Entry 4P2R (X-ray diffraction, 3.29 A resolution); this record covers chains B and D of the 5 polymer chains in the assembly.

Chain B:
Name: MHC class II E-beta-k
Organism: Mus musculus
UniProt: Q31163 (Q31163_MOUSE); residues 3-198 here correspond to UniProt positions 29-224 (UniProt number = residue number + 26)
Amino-acid sequence (212 residues; row label = number of the first residue in the row; numbers below 1 keep their minus sign (Gly-3 is residue -3)):
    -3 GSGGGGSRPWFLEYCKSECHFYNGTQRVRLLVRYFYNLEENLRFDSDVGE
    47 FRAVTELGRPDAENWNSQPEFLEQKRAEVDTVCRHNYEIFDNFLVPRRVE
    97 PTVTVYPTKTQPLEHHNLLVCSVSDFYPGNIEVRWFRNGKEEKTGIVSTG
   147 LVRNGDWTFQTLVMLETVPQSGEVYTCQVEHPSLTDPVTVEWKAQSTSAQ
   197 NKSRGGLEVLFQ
Not modelled in the structure: -3 to 2, 104-113, 165-170, 190-208
Sequence notes: expression tag (-3 to 2, 199-208)
Disulfide bonds: Cys15-Cys79, Cys117-Cys173
Covalently attached groups: N-acetylglucosamine (NAG) linked to Asn19

Chain D:
Name: 5cc7 T-cell receptor alpha chain
Organism: Mus musculus
Amino-acid sequence (205 residues; numbered -2 to 202; the number before each row is that of its first residue; numbers below 1 keep their minus sign (Met-2 is residue -2)):
    -2 MRGDQVEQSPSALSLHEGTGSALRCNFTTTMRAVQWFRKNSRGSLINLFY
    48 LASGTKENGRLKSAFDSKERYSTLHIRDAQLEDSGTYFCAAEASNTNKVV
    98 FGTGTRLQVLPNIQNPDPAVYQLRDSKSSDKSVCLFTDFDSQTNVSQSKD
   148 SDVYITDKCVLDMRSMDFKSNSAVAWSNKSDFACANAFNNSIIPEDTFFP
   198 SPESS
Not modelled in the structure: -2 to -1, 124-126, 199-202
Disulfide bonds: Cys22-Cys86, Cys131-Cys181

How chain B and chain D interact:
Contacting residue pairs (16; chain B residue first):
  Glu66(B) - Tyr47(D)
  Glu69(B) - Tyr47(D)
  Glu69(B) - Leu48(D)
  Glu69(B) - Ala49(D)  hydrogen bond (side chain-backbone)
  Glu69(B) - Lys53(D)  salt bridge
  Gln70(B) - Arg29(D)
  Gln70(B) - Tyr47(D)  hydrogen bond
  Gln70(B) - Ala49(D)
  Ala73(B) - Ala49(D)
  Thr77(B) - Thr27(D)
  Thr77(B) - Met28(D)
  Thr77(B) - Arg29(D)
  Thr77(B) - Ser64(D)
  Thr77(B) - Ser91(D)  hydrogen bond (backbone-side chain)
  His81(B) - Thr27(D)  hydrogen bond
  Glu84(B) - Lys65(D)  salt bridge
Interface residues without a listed pair, chain B (10 interface residues in all): Glu74, Asp76, Val78
Interface residues without a listed pair, chain D (13 interface residues in all): Thr26, Ser50, Asn92

Overview:
Chain B and chain D form an interface of 10 and 13 residues respectively, with 4 hydrogen bonds and 2 salt
bridges. Polar pairs include Glu69(B)-Lys53(D), Glu84(B)-Lys65(D) and Glu69(B)-Ala49(D). Covalently linked
N-acetylglucosamine: at Asn19(B).
Here chain B is MHC class II E-beta-k and chain D is 5cc7 T-cell receptor alpha chain, both from Mus musculus.
Entry 4P2R (Crystal structure of the 5cc7 TCR in complex with 5c1/I-Ek) was determined by X-ray diffraction
together with 4P2O and 4P2Q from the same study.
